Entry 6ZO9 (X-ray diffraction, 2.70 A resolution); this record covers chains A and E of the 5 polymer chains in the assembly.

[Chain A]
Protein: Multidrug efflux pump subunit AcrB
Source organism: Escherichia coli K-12
UniProt: P31224 (ACRB_ECOLI); residue numbers follow UniProt; this construct covers 1-1049
Amino-acid sequence (1057 residues; each row starts with the number of its first residue):
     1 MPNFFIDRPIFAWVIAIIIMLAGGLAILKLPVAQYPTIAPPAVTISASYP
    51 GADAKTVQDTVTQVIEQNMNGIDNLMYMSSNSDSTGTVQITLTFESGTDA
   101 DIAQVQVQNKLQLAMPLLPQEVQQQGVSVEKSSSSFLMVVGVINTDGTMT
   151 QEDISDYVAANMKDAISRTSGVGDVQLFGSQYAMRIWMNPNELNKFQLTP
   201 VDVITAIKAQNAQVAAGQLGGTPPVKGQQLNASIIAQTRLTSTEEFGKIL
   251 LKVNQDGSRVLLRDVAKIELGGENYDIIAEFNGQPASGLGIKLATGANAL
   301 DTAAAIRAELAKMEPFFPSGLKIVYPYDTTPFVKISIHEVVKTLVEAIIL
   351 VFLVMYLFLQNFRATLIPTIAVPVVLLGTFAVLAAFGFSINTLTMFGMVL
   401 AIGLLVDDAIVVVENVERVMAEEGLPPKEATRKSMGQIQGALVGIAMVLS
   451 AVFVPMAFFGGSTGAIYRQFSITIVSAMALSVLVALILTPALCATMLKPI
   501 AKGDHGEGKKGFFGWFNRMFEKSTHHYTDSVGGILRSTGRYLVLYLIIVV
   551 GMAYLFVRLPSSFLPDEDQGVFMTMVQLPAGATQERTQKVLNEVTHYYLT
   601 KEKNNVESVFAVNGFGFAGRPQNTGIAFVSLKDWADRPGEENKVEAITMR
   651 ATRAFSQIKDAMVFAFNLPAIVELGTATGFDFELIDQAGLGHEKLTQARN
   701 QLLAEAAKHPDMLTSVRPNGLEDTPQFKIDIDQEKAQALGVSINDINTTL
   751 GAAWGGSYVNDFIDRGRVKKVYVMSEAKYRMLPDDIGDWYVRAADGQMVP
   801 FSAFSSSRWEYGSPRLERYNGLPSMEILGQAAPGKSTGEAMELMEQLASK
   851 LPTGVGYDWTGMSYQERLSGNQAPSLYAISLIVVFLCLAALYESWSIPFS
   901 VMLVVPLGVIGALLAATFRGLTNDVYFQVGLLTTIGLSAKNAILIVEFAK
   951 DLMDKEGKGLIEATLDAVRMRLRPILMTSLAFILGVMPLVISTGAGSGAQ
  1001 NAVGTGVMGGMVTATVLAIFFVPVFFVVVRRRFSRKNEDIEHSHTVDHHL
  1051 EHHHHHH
Not modelled in the structure: 1043-1057
Sequence notes: engineered mutation Pro621 (Gly in P31224); expression tag (1050-1057)
Ligand contacts: phosphatidylethanolamine (PTY): Phe4, Arg8, Phe11, Val14, Ile18
From the paper describing this entry:
  - mutagenesis - I38A, L393A, I466A, F563A, I671A, L674A: decreased growth in response to drugs with low molecular weight (LMW)
  - mutagenesis - F563A: decreased growth in response to fusidic acid (FUA)
  - mutagenesis - F563A: decreased growth in response to novobiocin
  - mutagenesis - F380A/F563A: decreased growth in response to FUA
  - mutagenesis - F380A/F563A: unchanged growth in response to doxorubicin
  - mutagenesis - T934A, L937A: decreased growth in response to erythromycin
  - mutagenesis - T934A, L937A: unchanged growth in response to Doxorubicin
  - mutagenesis - I38A, L393A, I466A, I671A, L674A: decreased growth in response to beta-lactams, linezolid, and phenicols
  - mutagenesis - F380A/F563A, F563A/L674A: abolished growth in response to DDM
  - mutagenesis - F380A/F563A, F563A: decreased growth in response to beta-lactams
  - mutagenesis - F563A: decreased growth in response to phenicols
  - catalytic residues: Asp407, Asp408, Lys940 (citing earlier work)
  - mutagenesis - T934A, L937A: increased growth in response to beta-lactams
  - mutagenesis - T934A, L937A: increased growth in response to novobiocin
  - mutagenesis - A981C: unchanged growth in response to all the tested drugs

[Chain E]
Protein: Darpin
Source organism: synthetic construct
Notes: antibody fragment or engineered binder
Amino-acid sequence (169 residues; row label = number of the first residue in the row):
     1 MRGSHHHHHHGSDLGKKLLEAARAGRDDEVRILMANGADVNAADVVGWTP
    51 LHLAAYWGHLEIVEVLLKNGADVNAYDTLGSTPLHLAAHFGHLEIVEVLL
   101 KNGADVNAKDDNGITPLHLAANRGHLEIVEVLLKYGADVNAQDKFGKTAF
   151 DISINNGNEDLAEILQKLN
Not modelled in the structure: 1-12, 167-169

[Interface between chain A and chain E]
Pairs across the interface (27; chain A residue first):
  Asp660(A) - Lys16(E)
  Asp723(A) - Arg23(E)  hydrogen bond (backbone-side chain)
  Asp723(A) - Trp57(E)
  Pro725(A) - Val46(E)  hydrophobic
  Phe727(A) - Leu79(E)  hydrophobic
  Asp732(A) - Phe145(E)
  Glu734(A) - Lys147(E)  salt bridge
  Ser802(A) - Lys144(E)  hydrogen bond (backbone-side chain)
  Ala803(A) - Phe145(E)
  Phe804(A) - Phe145(E)
  Ser805(A) - Lys144(E)  hydrogen bond (backbone-side chain)
  Ser805(A) - Phe145(E)
  Ser806(A) - Asn112(E)
  Ser807(A) - Leu79(E)
  Ser807(A) - Asn112(E)  hydrogen bond (backbone-side chain)
  Arg808(A) - Leu79(E)
  Arg808(A) - His89(E)
  Trp809(A) - Val46(E)  hydrophobic
  Trp809(A) - Trp48(E)
  Trp809(A) - Asp77(E)
  Trp809(A) - Thr78(E)  hydrogen bond
  Trp809(A) - Leu79(E)
  Glu810(A) - Tyr56(E)
  Tyr811(A) - Trp48(E)  hydrophobic
  Tyr811(A) - Leu53(E)
  Tyr811(A) - Tyr56(E)  hydrogen bond (backbone-side chain)
  Tyr811(A) - Trp57(E)  hydrophobic
Other interface residues (no listed pair), chain A (19 interface residues in all): Lys659, Glu722, Lys735
Other interface residues (no listed pair), chain E (19 interface residues in all): Asp13, Asp44, Asp110, Ile114

[Summary]
Chain A and chain E each contribute 19 residues to their interface; the contacts include 6 hydrogen bonds and
1 salt bridge. Among the polar pairs are Glu734(A)-Lys147(E), Asp723(A)-Arg23(E) and Ser802(A)-Lys144(E). From
the paper: catalytic residues Asp407(A), Asp408(A) and Lys940(A); I38A, L393A and I466A of chain A, among
others, reduce growth in response to drugs with low molecular weight (LMW); 11 substitutions were tested in
all.
Here chain A is Multidrug efflux pump subunit AcrB (Escherichia coli K-12) and chain E is Darpin (synthetic
construct). Entry 6ZO9 (Binding of two rifabutins to the access pocket of AcrB-G621P T protomer) was
determined by X-ray diffraction together with 6ZO5, 6ZO6, 6ZO7, 6ZO8, 6ZOA, 6ZOB and 6 further entries from
the same study.
